PDB entry 4MQ9 | X-ray diffraction, 3.35 A resolution | chains C and I of the 7 polymer chains in the assembly

Chain C:
Protein: DNA-directed RNA polymerase subunit beta
From: Thermus thermophilus
Notes: EC 2.7.7.6; fragment: rpob
Reference sequence: Q8RQE9 (RPOB_THET8); numbering as in UniProt (aligned over 1-1119)
Amino-acid sequence (1119 residues; numbered 1 to 1119; the number before each row is that of its first residue):
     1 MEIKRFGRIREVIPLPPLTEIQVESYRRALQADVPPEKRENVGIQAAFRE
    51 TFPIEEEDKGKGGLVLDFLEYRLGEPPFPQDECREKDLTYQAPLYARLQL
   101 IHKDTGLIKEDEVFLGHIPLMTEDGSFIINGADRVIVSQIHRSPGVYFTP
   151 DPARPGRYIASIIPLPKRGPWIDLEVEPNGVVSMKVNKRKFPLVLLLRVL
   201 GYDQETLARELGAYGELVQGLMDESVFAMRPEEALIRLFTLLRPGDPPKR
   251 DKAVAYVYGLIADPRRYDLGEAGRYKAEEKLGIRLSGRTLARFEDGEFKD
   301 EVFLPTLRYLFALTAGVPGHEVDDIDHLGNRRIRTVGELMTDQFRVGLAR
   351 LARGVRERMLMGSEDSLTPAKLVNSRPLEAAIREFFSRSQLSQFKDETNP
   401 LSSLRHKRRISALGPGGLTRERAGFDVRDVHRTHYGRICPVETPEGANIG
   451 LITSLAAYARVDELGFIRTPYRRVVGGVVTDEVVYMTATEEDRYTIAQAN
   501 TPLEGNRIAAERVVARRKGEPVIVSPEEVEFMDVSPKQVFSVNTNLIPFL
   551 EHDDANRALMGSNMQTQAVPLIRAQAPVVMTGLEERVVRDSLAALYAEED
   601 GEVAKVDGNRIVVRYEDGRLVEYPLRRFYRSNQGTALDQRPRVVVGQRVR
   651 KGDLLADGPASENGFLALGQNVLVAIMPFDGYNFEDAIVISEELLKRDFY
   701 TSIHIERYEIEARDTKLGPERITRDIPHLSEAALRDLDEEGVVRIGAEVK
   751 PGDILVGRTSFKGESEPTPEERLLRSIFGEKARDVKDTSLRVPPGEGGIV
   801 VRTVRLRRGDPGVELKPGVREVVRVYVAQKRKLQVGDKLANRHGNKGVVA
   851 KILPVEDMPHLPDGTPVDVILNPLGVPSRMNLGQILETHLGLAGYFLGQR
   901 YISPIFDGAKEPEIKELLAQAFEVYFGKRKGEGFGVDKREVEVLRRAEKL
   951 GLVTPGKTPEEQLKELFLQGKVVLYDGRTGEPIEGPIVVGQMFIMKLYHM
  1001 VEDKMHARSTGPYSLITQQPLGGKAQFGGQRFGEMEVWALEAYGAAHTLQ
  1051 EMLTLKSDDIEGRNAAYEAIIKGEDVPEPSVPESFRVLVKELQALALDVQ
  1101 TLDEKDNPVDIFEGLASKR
Unresolved in the structure: 55-65, 292-299
Residues lining bound ligands: (2Z)-2-methylbut-2-enoic acid (MB8): Arg-409, Pro-444, Asn-448

Chain I:
Protein: GE23077
From: Actinomadura sp
Amino-acid sequence (7 residues; each row starts with the number of its first residue):
     1 ASVXXXG
Modified / non-standard residues: Ala-1 (3-amino-d-alanine; 2RA); Ser-2 (D-serine; DSN); Val-3 (D-valine; DVA); R2T (beta,gamma-dihydroxyglutamine) at position 4, 2TL (D-allothreonine) at position 5, 0QZ (D-Isoserine) at position 6; Gly-7 (2-aminopropanedioic acid; FGL)
Glycans and other covalent adducts: covalent link Ala-1/Gly-7; (2Z)-2-methylbut-2-enoic acid (MB8) linked to Ala-1

Chain C / chain I interface:
Residue-residue contacts (21; chain C residue first):
  Pro-444(C) / Ala-1(I)
  Pro-444(C) / Gly-7(I)
  Glu-445(C) / Ser-2(I)
  Glu-445(C) / Val-3(I)
  Glu-445(C) / R2T_4(I)  hydrogen bond (side chain-backbone)
  Glu-445(C) / 0QZ_6(I)  hydrogen bond (side chain-backbone)
  Glu-445(C) / Gly-7(I)  hydrogen bond (backbone-backbone)
  Gly-446(C) / Ala-1(I)  hydrogen bond (backbone-backbone)
  Arg-557(C) / R2T_4(I)
  Leu-559(C) / 0QZ_6(I)
  Met-560(C) / R2T_4(I)
  Met-560(C) / 0QZ_6(I)
  Asn-563(C) / 0QZ_6(I)
  Asn-563(C) / Gly-7(I)
  Met-564(C) / 0QZ_6(I)
  Gln-567(C) / 0QZ_6(I)  hydrogen bond (side chain-backbone)
  Gln-567(C) / Gly-7(I)
  Lys-838(C) / 2TL_5(I)  hydrogen bond (side chain-backbone)
  Lys-846(C) / R2T_4(I)
  Lys-846(C) / 2TL_5(I)
  Lys-846(C) / 0QZ_6(I)
Also at the interface, not in a pair above, chain C (14 interface residues in all): Arg-405, Ala-447, His-999

In short:
The interface between chain C and chain I involves 14 residues on one side and 7 on the other; the contacts
include 6 hydrogen bonds. Polar contacts include Glu-445(C)/R2T_4(I), Glu-445(C)/0QZ_6(I) and
Gln-567(C)/0QZ_6(I). Bound to chain C: (2Z)-2-methylbut-2-enoic acid. Covalently linked
(2Z)-2-methylbut-2-enoic acid: at Ala-1(I).
Chain C is DNA-directed RNA polymerase subunit beta (Thermus thermophilus) and chain I is GE23077
(Actinomadura sp); the structure, Crystal structure of Thermus thermophilus RNA polymerase holoenzyme in
complex with GE23077, was determined by X-ray diffraction, deposited together with 4OIN, 4OIO, 4OIP, 4OIQ and
4OIR.
